Entry 6SWR (X-ray diffraction, 3.20 A resolution); this record covers chains A and B of the 4 polymer chains in the assembly.

# Chain A
Name: Nanobody, Maltose/maltodextrin-binding periplasmic protein, Maltodextrin-binding protein, Maltose/maltodextrin-binding periplasmic protein
Organism: Lama glama
UniProtKB: P0AEX9 (MALE_ECOLI); aligned to UniProt positions 1-92 over residues 395-486 (the alignment contains insertions or deletions, so no single offset holds)
Chain sequence (486 residues; numbered 1 to 486; the number before each row is that of its first residue):
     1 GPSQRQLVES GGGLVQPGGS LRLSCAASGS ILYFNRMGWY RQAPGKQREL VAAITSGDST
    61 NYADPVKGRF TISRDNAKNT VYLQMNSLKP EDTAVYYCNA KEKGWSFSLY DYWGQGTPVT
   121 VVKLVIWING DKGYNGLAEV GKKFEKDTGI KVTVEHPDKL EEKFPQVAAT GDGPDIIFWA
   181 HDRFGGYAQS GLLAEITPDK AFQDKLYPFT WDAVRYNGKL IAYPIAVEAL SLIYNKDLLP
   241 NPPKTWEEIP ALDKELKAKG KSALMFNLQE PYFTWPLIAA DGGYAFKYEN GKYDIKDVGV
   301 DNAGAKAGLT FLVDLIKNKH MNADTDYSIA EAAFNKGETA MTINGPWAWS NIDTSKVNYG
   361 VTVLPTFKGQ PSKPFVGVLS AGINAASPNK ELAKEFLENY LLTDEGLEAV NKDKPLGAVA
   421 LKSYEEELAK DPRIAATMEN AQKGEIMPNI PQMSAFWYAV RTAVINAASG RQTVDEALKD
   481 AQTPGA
Disordered / not traced: 1-4, 283-301, 484-486
Construct notes: conflict P484 (Arg393 in P0AEX9), G485 (Ile394 in P0AEX9), A486 (Thr395 in P0AEX9)
Disulfides: C25-C98

# Chain B
Name: Uncharacterized protein
Organism: Marivirga tractuosa (strain ATCC 23168 / DSM 4126 / NBRC 15989 / NCIMB 1408 / VKM B-1430 / H-43)
UniProtKB: E4TN31 (E4TN31_MARTH); residues 2-247 here = UniProt positions 2-247
Chain sequence (255 residues; numbered 0 to 254; the number before each row is that of its first residue; numbering starts at 0):
     0 MSRKVFETVV GLNPNFSFRG KQQTRIETFS DAVFALAIAL LVLSSTIPET FEDLWASMRD
    60 VIPFAICVAL IIVIWYQHYI FFLKYGLQDK VTILLNTILL FVLLVYVYPL KFLARFLSEI
   120 YGGIFGIIET DLSRFGEYSH QNLKLLMVNY GLGAFAIFLV FSLMYWRAYK MKSLLDLNSY
   180 EIFDTKSSII ANLLMCSVPL LSLIITLIDP WGNFRTTILS GFLYFLYVPI MIVFGRITSK
   240 KSRRLLQDAL EVLFQ
Disordered / not traced: 0-8, 239-254
Construct notes: initiating methionine (0); expression tag (1, 248-254); conflict A38 (Thr in E4TN31)
Swiss-Prot annotation at these positions:
  - motif: R24 to D30 (RxxxFSD motif)
  - site: L35 (Hydrophobic filter residue 1), L39 (Hydrophobic filter residue 2), L42 (Hydrophobic filter residue 3)

# Chain A / chain B interface
Pairs across the interface (18):
  Y234(A) - S172(B)
  Y234(A) - L173(B)
  K236(A) - S172(B)  hydrogen bond (side chain-backbone)
  K236(A) - L173(B)  hydrogen bond (side chain-backbone)
  K236(A) - D175(B)  salt bridge
  P240(A) - L173(B)
  K244(A) - K169(B)
  V361(A) - S172(B)
  T362(A) - S172(B)  hydrogen bond
  E426(A) - Y179(B)
  A429(A) - N177(B)
  A429(A) - S178(B)  hydrogen bond (backbone-backbone)
  A429(A) - Y179(B)
  K430(A) - N177(B)
  P432(A) - D175(B)
  P432(A) - L176(B)
  A435(A) - S178(B)
  E439(A) - K171(B)  salt bridge
Interface residues without a listed pair, chain A (13 interface residues in all): D431

# Overview
The interface between chain A and chain B involves 13 residues on one side and 9 on the other, with 4 hydrogen
bonds and 2 salt bridges. Among the polar pairs are K236(A)-D175(B), E439(A)-K171(B) and K236(A)-S172(B).
Chain A is Nanobody, Maltose/maltodextrin-binding periplasmic protein, Maltodextrin-binding protein,
Maltose/maltodextrin-binding periplasmic protein (Lama glama) and chain B is Uncharacterized protein
(Marivirga tractuosa (strain ATCC 23168 / DSM 4126 / NBRC 15989 / NCIMB 1408 / VKM B-1430 / H-43)); the
structure, Crystal structure of the lysosomal potassium channel MtTMEM175 T38A mutant soaked with zinc, was
determined by X-ray diffraction together with 6HD8, 6HD9, 6HDA, 6HDB and 6HDC from the same study.
